PDB entry 5TWA | X-ray diffraction, 1.85 A resolution | chains A and D

[Chain A]
Protein: Bcl-x homologous protein, BHP2
From: Geodia cydonium
UniProt: Q967D2 (Q967D2_GEOCY); residue numbers follow UniProt; this construct covers 19-200
Sequence (187 residues; row label = number of the first residue in the row):
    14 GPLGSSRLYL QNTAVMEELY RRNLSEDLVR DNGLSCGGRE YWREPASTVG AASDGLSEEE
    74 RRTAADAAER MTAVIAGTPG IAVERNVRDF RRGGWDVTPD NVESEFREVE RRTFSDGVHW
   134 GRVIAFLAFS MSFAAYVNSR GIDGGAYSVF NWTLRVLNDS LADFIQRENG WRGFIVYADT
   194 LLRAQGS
Unresolved in the structure: 38-52, 58-66, 199-200
Construct notes: expression tag (14-18)
Residues lining bound ligands: B3P (2-[3-(2-hydroxy-1,1-dihydroxymethyl-ethylamino)-propylamino]-2-hydroxymethyl-propane-1,3-diol): Trp133, Glu181, Asn182, Gly186, Phe187, Val189, Tyr190
What the authors report for this chain:
  - specificity-determining residues: Ile94 (proposed by the authors, not directly observed)

[Chain D]
Protein: BAK-2 protein
UniProt: Q1RPT5 (Q1RPT5_9METZ); residues 64-88 here = UniProt positions 64-88
Sequence (25 residues; each row starts with the number of its first residue):
    64 ASSMASEVGR RLAEFGDQVD GQFYQ
What the authors report for this chain:
  - specificity-determining residues: Phe78 (proposed by the authors, not directly observed)

[How chain A and chain D interact]
Residue-residue contacts (44):
  Thr91(A) - Val82(D)
  Gly93(A) - Phe78(D)
  Ile94(A) - Phe78(D)  hydrophobic
  Phe103(A) - Val71(D)  hydrophobic
  Gly106(A) - Met67(D)
  Trp108(A) - Ser65(D)  hydrogen bond
  Trp108(A) - Met67(D)  hydrophobic
  Trp108(A) - Ala68(D)  hydrophobic
  Trp108(A) - Val71(D)  hydrophobic
  Glu118(A) - Ala64(D)
  Glu118(A) - Ser65(D)  hydrogen bond
  Glu118(A) - Ala68(D)
  Glu121(A) - Ala64(D)
  Glu121(A) - Ala68(D)
  Glu121(A) - Ser69(D)  hydrogen bond
  Val122(A) - Ala68(D)
  Val122(A) - Gly72(D)
  Val122(A) - Leu75(D)  hydrophobic
  Arg125(A) - Ser69(D)
  Arg125(A) - Gly72(D)
  Arg125(A) - Arg73(D)
  Arg125(A) - Ala76(D)
  Thr126(A) - Gly72(D)
  Thr126(A) - Leu75(D)
  Thr126(A) - Ala76(D)
  His132(A) - Gly79(D)
  His132(A) - Asp80(D)  salt bridge
  His132(A) - Asp83(D)  salt bridge
  Gly134(A) - Gly79(D)
  Gly134(A) - Asp83(D)
  Arg135(A) - Ala76(D)  hydrogen bond (side chain-backbone)
  Arg135(A) - Gly79(D)
  Arg135(A) - Asp80(D)  salt bridge
  Ala138(A) - Leu75(D)
  Phe142(A) - Val71(D)  hydrophobic
  Phe142(A) - Leu75(D)  hydrophobic
  Tyr190(A) - Asp83(D)  hydrogen bond
  Tyr190(A) - Phe86(D)  hydrophobic
  Thr193(A) - Phe86(D)
  Leu194(A) - Val82(D)
  Leu194(A) - Gln85(D)
  Leu194(A) - Phe86(D)
  Ala197(A) - Gln85(D)
  Gln198(A) - Gln85(D)
Also at the interface, not in a pair above, chain A (27 interface residues in all): Val87, Arg98, Asp102, Ser117, Trp133, Ile137
Also at the interface, not in a pair above, chain D (18 interface residues in all): Arg74
The authors on this interface:
  - specific contacts: Trp108(A)-Ser65(D) (hydrogen bond), His132(A)-Asp83(D) (salt bridge), Arg135(A)-Asp80(D) (salt bridge), Tyr190(A)-Asp83(D) (hydrogen bond)
  - interface residues, chain D: Leu75(D)

[Overview]
27 residues of chain A face 18 of chain D across their interface; the contacts include 5 hydrogen bonds and 3
salt bridges. Polar pairs include His132(A)-Asp80(D), His132(A)-Asp83(D) and Arg135(A)-Asp80(D). The paper
describes hydrogen bonds between Trp108(A) and Ser65(D) and Tyr190(A) and Asp83(D); salt bridges between
His132(A) and Asp83(D) and Arg135(A) and Asp80(D). From the paper: the interface residue Leu75(D); specificity
determinants Ile94(A) and Phe78(D).
Chain A is Bcl-x homologous protein, BHP2 (Geodia cydonium) and chain D is BAK-2 protein; the structure,
Crystal structure of Geodia cydonium BHP2 in complex with Lubomirskia baicalensis Bak-2, was determined by
X-ray diffraction.
